PDB entry 9B40 | electron microscopy, 2.90 A resolution | chains A and B of the 19 polymer chains in the assembly

Chain A (and B):
Protein: gp26 Major capsid
Source organism: Pseudomonas virus Pa193
Notes: chain B of this document is another copy of the same molecule, construct and numbering; everything in this record applies to it too
Reference sequence: A0A5P1KVB7 (A0A5P1KVB7_9CAUD); residues 1-382 here = UniProt positions 1-382
Chain sequence (382 residues; each row starts with the number of its first residue):
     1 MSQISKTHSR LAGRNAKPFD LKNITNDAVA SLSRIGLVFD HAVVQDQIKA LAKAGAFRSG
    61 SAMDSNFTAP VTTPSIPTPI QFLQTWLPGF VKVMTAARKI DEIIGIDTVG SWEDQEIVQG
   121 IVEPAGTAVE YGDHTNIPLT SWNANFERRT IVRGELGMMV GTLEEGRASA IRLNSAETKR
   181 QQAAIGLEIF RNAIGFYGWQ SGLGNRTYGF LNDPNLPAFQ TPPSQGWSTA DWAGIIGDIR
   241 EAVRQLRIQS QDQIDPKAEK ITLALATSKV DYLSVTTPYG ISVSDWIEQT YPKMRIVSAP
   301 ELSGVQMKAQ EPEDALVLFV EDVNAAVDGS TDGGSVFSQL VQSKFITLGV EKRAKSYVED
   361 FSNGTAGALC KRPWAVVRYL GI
Not modelled in the structure: 1-65

Chain A / chain B interface:
Pairs across the interface (128):
  V109(A) - L87(B)  hydrophobic
  G110(A) - T85(B)
  S111(A) - T85(B)
  E113(A) - L83(B)
  D114(A) - L83(B)
  D114(A) - Q84(B)
  D114(A) - T85(B)  hydrogen bond
  Q115(A) - I80(B)
  Q115(A) - L83(B)  hydrogen bond (backbone-backbone)
  E116(A) - L83(B)
  E116(A) - Q84(B)
  E116(A) - T85(B)  hydrogen bond (backbone-backbone)
  I117(A) - T85(B)
  I117(A) - L87(B)  hydrophobic
  V118(A) - Q84(B)
  V118(A) - T85(B)  hydrogen bond (backbone-backbone)
  V118(A) - W86(B)  hydrophobic
  V118(A) - L87(B)  hydrogen bond (backbone-backbone)
  Q119(A) - L87(B)
  Q119(A) - G89(B)
  Q119(A) - V91(B)
  G120(A) - F90(B)
  G120(A) - V91(B)  hydrogen bond (backbone-backbone)
  I121(A) - V91(B)
  I121(A) - V93(B)  hydrophobic
  V122(A) - F90(B)  hydrophobic
  V122(A) - V91(B)  hydrogen bond (backbone-backbone)
  V122(A) - K92(B)
  V122(A) - V93(B)  hydrogen bond (backbone-backbone)
  E123(A) - V93(B)
  P124(A) - Q182(B)
  A125(A) - Q182(B)
  G126(A) - Q182(B)  hydrogen bond (backbone-side chain)
  T127(A) - L156(B)
  A128(A) - E155(B)
  A128(A) - L156(B)
  V129(A) - R153(B)
  V129(A) - G154(B)
  V129(A) - E155(B)  hydrogen bond (backbone-backbone)
  E130(A) - R153(B)
  E130(A) - E155(B)
  E130(A) - W199(B)  hydrogen bond
  Y131(A) - W112(B)  hydrophobic
  Y131(A) - R153(B)  hydrogen bond (backbone-backbone)
  Y131(A) - E155(B)
  Y131(A) - L348(B)  hydrophobic
  G132(A) - E155(B)
  T135(A) - E155(B)  hydrogen bond
  I137(A) - D360(B)
  P138(A) - E155(B)
  P138(A) - L156(B)  hydrophobic
  P138(A) - G157(B)  hydrogen bond (backbone-backbone)
  L139(A) - G157(B)
  L139(A) - M158(B)
  L139(A) - M159(B)
  T140(A) - L156(B)
  T140(A) - G157(B)  hydrogen bond (backbone-backbone)
  T140(A) - M158(B)
  T140(A) - K179(B)  hydrogen bond (side chain-backbone)
  T140(A) - Q182(B)
  T140(A) - A183(B)
  W142(A) - A168(B)  hydrophobic
  W142(A) - L173(B)  hydrophobic
  W142(A) - S175(B)  hydrogen bond
  W142(A) - T178(B)
  W142(A) - K179(B)
  F146(A) - W86(B)  hydrophobic
  F146(A) - F90(B)  hydrophobic
  R148(A) - I80(B)
  R148(A) - Q84(B)
  W232(A) - T276(B)
  W232(A) - G280(B)
  R240(A) - D271(B)
  R240(A) - S274(B)  hydrogen bond
  R240(A) - V275(B)
  R240(A) - T276(B)
  R244(A) - D271(B)
  R244(A) - Y272(B)
  R247(A) - T267(B)
  R247(A) - V270(B)
  R247(A) - D271(B)  salt bridge
  Q251(A) - A96(B)
  Q251(A) - A97(B)  hydrogen bond (backbone-backbone)
  Q251(A) - P300(B)
  D252(A) - A97(B)
  D252(A) - K99(B)  salt bridge
  D252(A) - T267(B)  hydrogen bond
  D252(A) - S298(B)  hydrogen bond
  D252(A) - P300(B)
  Q253(A) - M94(B)
  Q253(A) - T95(B)  hydrogen bond (side chain-backbone)
  Q253(A) - A97(B)
  T277(A) - P278(B)
  T277(A) - Y279(B)
  Y279(A) - Y279(B)  hydrophobic
  I281(A) - Y279(B)
  I281(A) - G280(B)
  W286(A) - S274(B)  hydrogen bond (side chain-backbone)
  W286(A) - T276(B)
  W286(A) - S282(B)
  Q289(A) - G280(B)
  Q289(A) - I281(B)
  Q289(A) - S282(B)  hydrogen bond
  Q289(A) - S284(B)
  Q289(A) - D285(B)
  T290(A) - S274(B)
  T290(A) - S282(B)  hydrogen bond
  Y291(A) - S274(B)
  V323(A) - M94(B)  hydrophobic
  V327(A) - M94(B)  hydrophobic
  V327(A) - R98(B)  hydrogen bond (backbone-side chain)
  D328(A) - K92(B)
  D328(A) - M94(B)
  D328(A) - I185(B)
  G329(A) - K92(B)
  G329(A) - Q181(B)
  S330(A) - F90(B)
  S330(A) - V91(B)
  S330(A) - K92(B)  hydrogen bond (side chain-backbone)
  T331(A) - G89(B)
  T331(A) - F90(B)
  D332(A) - P88(B)
  D332(A) - F90(B)
  D332(A) - V91(B)
  L340(A) - L87(B)  hydrophobic
  K371(A) - V91(B)
  R372(A) - V91(B)
  W374(A) - M94(B)  hydrophobic
Interface residues without a listed pair, chain A (60 interface residues in all): N136, S141, I248, I254
Interface residues without a listed pair, chain B (61 interface residues in all): I171, L187, F190, S268, T277, V358, S362

In short:
Chain A and chain B form an interface of 60 and 61 residues respectively; the contacts include 27 hydrogen
bonds and 2 salt bridges. Polar pairs include R247(A)-D271(B), D252(A)-K99(B) and D114(A)-T85(B).
Both chains are gp26 Major capsid (Pseudomonas virus Pa193). Entry 9B40 (Pseudomonas phage Pa193 5-fold vertex
(capsid, decorating, and scaffolding proteins)) was determined by electron microscopy, deposited together with
9B41 and 9B42.
